6W24 - chains E and X of the 7 polymer chains in the assembly; structure by electron microscopy, 3.40 A resolution.

[Chain E]
Protein: ATP-dependent Clp protease ATP-binding subunit ClpA
From: Escherichia coli (strain K12)
Reference sequence: P0ABH9 (CLPA_ECOLI); residues 1-758 here = UniProt positions 1-758
Chain sequence (758 residues; row label = number of the first residue in the row):
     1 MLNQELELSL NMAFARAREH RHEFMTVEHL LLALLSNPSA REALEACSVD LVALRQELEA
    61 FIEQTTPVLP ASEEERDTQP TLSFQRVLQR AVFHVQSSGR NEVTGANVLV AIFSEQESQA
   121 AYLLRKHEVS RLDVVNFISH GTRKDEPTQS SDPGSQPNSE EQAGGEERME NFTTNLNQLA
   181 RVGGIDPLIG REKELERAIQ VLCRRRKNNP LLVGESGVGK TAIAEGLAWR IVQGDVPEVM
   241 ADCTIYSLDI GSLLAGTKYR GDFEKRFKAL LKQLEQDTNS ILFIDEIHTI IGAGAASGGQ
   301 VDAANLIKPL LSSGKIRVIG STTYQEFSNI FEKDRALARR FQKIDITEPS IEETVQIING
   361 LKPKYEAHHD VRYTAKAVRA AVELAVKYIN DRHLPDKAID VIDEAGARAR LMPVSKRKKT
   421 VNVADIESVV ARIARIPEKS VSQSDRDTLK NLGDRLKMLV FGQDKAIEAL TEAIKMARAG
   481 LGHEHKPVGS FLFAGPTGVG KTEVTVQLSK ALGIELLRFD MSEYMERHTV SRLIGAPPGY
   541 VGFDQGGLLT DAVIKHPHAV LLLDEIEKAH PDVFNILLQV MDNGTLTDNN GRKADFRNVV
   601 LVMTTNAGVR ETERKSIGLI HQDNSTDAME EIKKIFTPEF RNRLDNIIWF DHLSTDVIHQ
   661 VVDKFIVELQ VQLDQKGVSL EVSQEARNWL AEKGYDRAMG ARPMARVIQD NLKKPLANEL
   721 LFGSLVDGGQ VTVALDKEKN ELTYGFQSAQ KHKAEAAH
Disordered / not traced: 1-168, 293-302, 747-758
Ligand contacts:
  - ATP (adenosine-5'-triphosphate), molecule 1: Pro187, Leu188, Ile189, Arg191, Glu215, Ser216, Gly217, Val218, Gly219, Lys220, Thr221, Ala222, Asp285, Glu286, Ile357, Leu361, Asp396, Ile399
  - ATP, molecule 2: Leu459, Val460, Phe461, Pro496, Thr497, Gly498, Val499, Gly500, Lys501, Thr502, Glu503, Glu565, Asn606, Leu653, Val657, Val661, Lys664, Phe665, Ala701, Arg702
UniProt features mapped onto this chain:
  - binding site (ATP): Gly214 to Thr221, Gly495 to Thr502

[Chain X]
Protein: RepA, green fluorescent protein fusion
From: synthetic construct
Chain sequence (24 residues; each row starts with the number of its first residue; X marks 24 residues of unknown identity (built as UNK)):
     1 XXXXXXXXXX XXXXXXXXXX XXXX

[How chain E and chain X interact]
Chain E residues in contact with chain X, 4 residues: Arg527, Gly539, Tyr540, Val541

[In short]
Chain E and chain X make no direct contact in this assembly. Chain E binds ATP. UniProt lists 16 ATP-binding
residues on chain E.
Here chain E is ATP-dependent Clp protease ATP-binding subunit ClpA (Escherichia coli (strain K12)) and chain
X is RepA, green fluorescent protein fusion (synthetic construct). Entry 6W24 (ClpA Engaged2 State bound to
RepA-GFP (Focused Classification)) was determined by electron microscopy together with 6UQE, 6UQO, 6W1Z, 6W20,
6W21, 6W22 and 6W23 from the same study.
